7A24 - chains N and K of the 34 polymer chains in the assembly; structure by electron microscopy, 3.80 A resolution.

== Chain N ==
Molecule: Nad6m
Organism: Brassica oleracea
Amino-acid sequence (205 residues; row label = number of the first residue in the row):
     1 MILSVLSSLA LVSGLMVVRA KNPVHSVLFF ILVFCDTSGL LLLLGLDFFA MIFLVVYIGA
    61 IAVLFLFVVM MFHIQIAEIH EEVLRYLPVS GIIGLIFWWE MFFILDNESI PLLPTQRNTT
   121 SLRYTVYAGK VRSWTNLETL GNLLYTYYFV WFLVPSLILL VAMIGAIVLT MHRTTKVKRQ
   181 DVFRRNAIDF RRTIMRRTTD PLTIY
Not modelled in the structure: 1, 76-120, 196-205

== Chain K ==
Molecule: Nad4Lm
Organism: Brassica oleracea
Amino-acid sequence (100 residues; numbered 1 to 100; the number before each row is that of its first residue):
     1 MDLIKYFTFS MIIFILGIWG ILLNRRNILI MLMSIELMLL AVNSNFLVFS VSLDDMMGQV
    61 FALLVLTVAA AESAIGLAIF VITFRVRGTI AVEFINSIQG
Not modelled in the structure: 1, 87-100

== Interface between chain N and chain K ==
Pairs across the interface (81; chain N residue first):
  Ser4(N) with Lys5(K), hydrogen bond (backbone-side chain)
  Val5(N) with Lys5(K)
  Ser7(N) with Phe9(K)
  Leu11(N) with Phe9(K), hydrophobic; Ile12(K), hydrophobic; Ile13(K), hydrophobic; Leu16(K)
  Gly14(N) with Leu16(K)
  Leu15(N) with Leu16(K)
  Val17(N) with Ile30(K)
  Val18(N) with Leu16(K); Trp19(K), hydrophobic; Gly20(K); Asn24(K)
  Ser26(N) with Ile30(K)
  Val27(N) with Met33(K), hydrophobic
  Phe30(N) with Met33(K), hydrophobic; Glu36(K)
  Val33(N) with Leu37(K), hydrophobic
  Phe34(N) with Leu40(K), hydrophobic
  Thr37(N) with Leu40(K); Ser44(K)
  Leu40(N) with Tyr6(K), hydrophobic; Ser44(K)
  Leu41(N) with Leu47(K), hydrophobic
  Leu43(N) with Tyr6(K)
  Leu44(N) with Tyr6(K), hydrophobic; Val48(K), hydrophobic
  Leu46(N) with Leu47(K), hydrophobic; Val51(K), hydrophobic; Gln59(K)
  Phe49(N) with Leu47(K), hydrophobic; Gln59(K); Ala62(K); Leu63(K); Leu66(K), hydrophobic
  Ile52(N) with Leu66(K), hydrophobic
  Phe53(N) with Leu40(K), hydrophobic; Asn43(K); Leu66(K), hydrophobic
  Tyr57(N) with Leu66(K)
  Ile61(N) with Ala70(K), hydrophobic; Ser73(K)
  Leu64(N) with Ser73(K); Ala74(K), hydrophobic; Leu77(K), hydrophobic
  Phe65(N) with Leu29(K), hydrophobic; Leu32(K), hydrophobic; Met33(K), hydrophobic; Ser73(K); Leu77(K)
  Val68(N) with Leu29(K), hydrophobic; Leu77(K), hydrophobic; Phe80(K), hydrophobic
  Val69(N) with Leu29(K), hydrophobic
  Phe72(N) with Phe84(K), hydrophobic
  Ile74(N) with Asn27(K); Phe84(K), hydrophobic
  Asn136(N) with Gln59(K), hydrogen bond
  Thr139(N) with Met56(K)
  Leu140(N) with Val60(K), hydrophobic
  Leu143(N) with Met56(K), hydrophobic
  Leu144(N) with Val60(K), hydrophobic; Leu63(K), hydrophobic; Leu64(K), hydrophobic
  Tyr148(N) with Met57(K), hydrogen bond
  Trp151(N) with Met57(K), hydrophobic; Leu64(K)
  Pro155(N) with Leu64(K), hydrophobic; Thr67(K)
  Ile158(N) with Val68(K), hydrophobic
  Leu159(N) with Thr67(K); Ala71(K), hydrophobic
  Ala162(N) with Ala71(K), hydrophobic; Ile75(K)
  Gly165(N) with Ile75(K)
  Ala166(N) with Ile75(K)
  Leu169(N) with Ile79(K), hydrophobic; Ile82(K)
  Thr170(N) with Ala78(K)
  His172(N) with Val86(K)
Also at the interface, not in a pair above, chain N (51 interface residues in all): Pro23, Phe48, Val56, Phe152, Val161
Also at the interface, not in a pair above, chain K (48 interface residues in all): Leu23, Leu39, Ala69, Val81

== Overview ==
51 residues of chain N and 48 residues of chain K are in contact, with 3 hydrogen bonds. Polar contacts
include Ser4(N)-Lys5(K), Asn136(N)-Gln59(K) and Tyr148(N)-Met57(K).
Here chain N is Nad6m and chain K is Nad4Lm, both from Brassica oleracea. Entry 7A24 (Assembly intermediate of
the plant mitochondrial complex I) was determined by electron microscopy together with 7A23 from the same
study.
